Entry 6XZG (electron microscopy, 3.80 A resolution); this record covers chains DP1 and FP1 of the 8 polymer chains in the assembly.

[Chain DP1]
Molecule: Polymerase acidic protein
Source organism: Influenza C virus (strain C/Johannesburg/1/1966)
Notes: EC 3.1.-.-
Reference sequence: Q9IMP5 (PA_INCJH); residue numbers follow UniProt; this construct covers 1-709
Chain sequence (709 residues; numbered 1 to 709; the number before each row is that of its first residue):
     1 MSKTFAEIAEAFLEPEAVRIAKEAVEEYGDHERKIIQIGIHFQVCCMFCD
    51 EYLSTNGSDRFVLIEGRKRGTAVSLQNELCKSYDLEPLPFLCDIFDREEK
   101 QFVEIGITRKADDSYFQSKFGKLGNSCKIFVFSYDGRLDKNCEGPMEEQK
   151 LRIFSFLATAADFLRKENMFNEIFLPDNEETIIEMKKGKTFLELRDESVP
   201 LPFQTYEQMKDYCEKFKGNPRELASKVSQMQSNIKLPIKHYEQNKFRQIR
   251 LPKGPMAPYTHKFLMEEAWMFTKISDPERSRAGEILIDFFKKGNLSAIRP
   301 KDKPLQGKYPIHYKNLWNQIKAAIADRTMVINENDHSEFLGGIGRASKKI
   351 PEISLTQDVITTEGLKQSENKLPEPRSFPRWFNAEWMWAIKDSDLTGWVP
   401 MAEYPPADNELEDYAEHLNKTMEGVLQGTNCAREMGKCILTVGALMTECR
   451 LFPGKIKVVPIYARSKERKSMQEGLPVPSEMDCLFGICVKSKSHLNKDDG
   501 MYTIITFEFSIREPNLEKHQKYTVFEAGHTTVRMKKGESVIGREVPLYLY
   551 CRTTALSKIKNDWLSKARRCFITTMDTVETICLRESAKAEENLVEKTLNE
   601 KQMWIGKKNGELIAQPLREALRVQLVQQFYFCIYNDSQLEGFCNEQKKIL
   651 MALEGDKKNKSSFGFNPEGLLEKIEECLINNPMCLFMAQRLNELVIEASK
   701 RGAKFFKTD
Disordered / not traced: 1-182, 708-709
Swiss-Prot annotation at these positions:
  - motif: Arg109 to Gly124 (Nuclear localization signal 1 (NLS1)), Lys166 to Ser228 (Nuclear localization signal 2 (NLS2))
  - binding site (Mn(2+)): His41, Glu65, Asp93, Glu104, Ile105

[Chain FP1]
Molecule: Polymerase basic protein 2
Source organism: Influenza C virus (strain C/Johannesburg/1/1966)
Reference sequence: Q9IMP3 (PB2_INCJH); numbering as in UniProt (aligned over 1-774)
Chain sequence (920 residues; numbered 1 to 920; the number before each row is that of its first residue):
     1 MSLLLTIAKEYKRLCQDAKAAQMMTVGTVSNYTTFKKWTTSRKEKNPSLR
    51 MRWAMSSKFPIIANKRMLEEAQIPKEHNNVALWEDTEDVSKRDHVLASAS
   101 CINYWNFCGPCVNNSEVIKEVYKSRFGRLERRKEIMWKELRFTLVDRQRR
   151 RVDTQPVEQRLRTGEIKDLQMWTLFEDEAPLASKFILDNYGLVKEMRSKF
   201 ANKPLNKEVVAHMLEKQFNPESRFLPVFGAIRPERMELIHALGGETWIQE
   251 ANTAGISNVDQRKNDIRAVCRKVCLAANASIMNAKSKLVEYIKSTSMRIG
   301 ETERKLEELILETDDVSPEVTLCKSALGGQLGKTLSFGPMLLKKISGSGV
   351 KVKDTVYIQGVRAVQFEYWSEQEEFYGEYKSATALFSRKERSLEWITIGG
   401 GINEDRKRLLAMCMIFCRDGDYFKDAPATITMADLSTKLGREIPYQYVMM
   451 NWIQKSEDNLEALLYSRGIVETNPGKMGSSMGIDGSKRAIKSLRAVTIQS
   501 GKIDMPESKEKIHLELSDNLEAFDSSGRIVATILDLPSDKKVTFQDVSFQ
   551 HPDLAVLRDEKTAITKGYEALIKRLGTGDNDIPSLIAKKDYLSLYNLPEV
   601 KLMAPLIRPNRKGVYSRVARKLVSTQVTTGHYSLHELIKVLPFTYFAPKQ
   651 GMFEGRLFFSNDSFVEPGVNNNVFSWSKADSSKIYCHGIAIRVPLVVGDE
   701 HMDTSLALLEGFSVCENDPRAPMVTRQDLIDVGFGQKVRLFVGQGSVRTF
   751 KRTASQRAASSDVNKNVKKIKMSNENLYFQGELKTAALAQHDEAVDNKFN
   801 KEQQNAFYEILHLPNLNEEQRNAFIQSLKDDPSQSANLLAEAKKLNDAQA
   851 PKVDNKFNKEQQNAFYEILHLPNLNEEQRNAFIQSLKADPSQSANLLAEA
   901 KKLNGAQAPKVDANSAGKST
Disordered / not traced: 1-57, 84-94, 147-232, 754-920
Sequence notes: expression tag (775-920)

[Chain DP1 / chain FP1 interface]
Pairs across the interface (57):
  Ile274(DP1) - Met723(FP1)  hydrophobic
  Ser275(DP1) - Phe741(FP1)
  Asp276(DP1) - Met723(FP1)
  Asp276(DP1) - Arg739(FP1)  salt bridge
  Pro277(DP1) - Phe741(FP1)
  Pro277(DP1) - Val747(FP1)  hydrophobic
  Glu278(DP1) - Pro719(FP1)
  Glu278(DP1) - Arg739(FP1)  salt bridge
  Asp408(DP1) - Arg132(FP1)  salt bridge
  Asp408(DP1) - Trp137(FP1)
  Asn409(DP1) - Trp137(FP1)
  Asn409(DP1) - Gln249(FP1)  hydrogen bond
  Glu410(DP1) - Glu139(FP1)
  Glu410(DP1) - Leu140(FP1)
  Leu411(DP1) - Leu140(FP1)  hydrophobic
  Lys466(DP1) - Gln744(FP1)
  Ser470(DP1) - Glu654(FP1)
  Met471(DP1) - Met652(FP1)  hydrophobic
  Gln472(DP1) - Arg611(FP1)
  Glu473(DP1) - Arg611(FP1)
  Glu473(DP1) - Tyr615(FP1)  hydrogen bond
  Glu473(DP1) - Phe658(FP1)
  Leu475(DP1) - Arg608(FP1)
  Leu475(DP1) - Phe658(FP1)  hydrophobic
  Leu475(DP1) - Asp662(FP1)
  Pro476(DP1) - Arg656(FP1)  hydrogen bond (backbone-side chain)
  Pro476(DP1) - Phe658(FP1)
  Val477(DP1) - Glu654(FP1)
  Val477(DP1) - Arg656(FP1)
  Pro478(DP1) - Arg656(FP1)
  Glu480(DP1) - Phe741(FP1)
  Glu480(DP1) - Gly743(FP1)
  Glu480(DP1) - Gln744(FP1)
  Glu480(DP1) - Gly745(FP1)  hydrogen bond (side chain-backbone)
  Glu538(DP1) - Arg611(FP1)  salt bridge
  Glu538(DP1) - Met652(FP1)
  Leu583(DP1) - Phe142(FP1)  hydrophobic
  Leu583(DP1) - Thr246(FP1)
  Ser586(DP1) - Phe142(FP1)
  Ala587(DP1) - Phe142(FP1)
  Ala587(DP1) - Thr143(FP1)
  Ala587(DP1) - Leu144(FP1)  hydrophobic
  Lys588(DP1) - Lys380(FP1)
  Glu590(DP1) - Arg141(FP1)  hydrogen bond (backbone-side chain)
  Glu590(DP1) - Phe142(FP1)
  Glu590(DP1) - Lys380(FP1)
  Glu591(DP1) - Arg141(FP1)
  Glu591(DP1) - Phe142(FP1)
  Glu591(DP1) - Lys540(FP1)  salt bridge
  Asn592(DP1) - Phe142(FP1)
  Asn592(DP1) - Lys540(FP1)  hydrogen bond (backbone-side chain)
  Lys658(DP1) - Ile483(FP1)
  Lys658(DP1) - Asp484(FP1)  salt bridge
  Asn659(DP1) - Tyr465(FP1)  hydrogen bond
  Asn659(DP1) - Ile483(FP1)
  Lys660(DP1) - Asp484(FP1)  salt bridge
  Lys660(DP1) - Ser486(FP1)
Also at the interface, not in a pair above, chain DP1 (32 interface residues in all): Glu412, Leu593
Also at the interface, not in a pair above, chain FP1 (38 interface residues in all): Ala241, Trp247, Glu404, Lys491, Glu666, Val724

[In short]
32 residues of chain DP1 face 38 of chain FP1 across their interface; the contacts include 7 hydrogen bonds
and 7 salt bridges. Polar pairs include Asp276(DP1)-Arg739(FP1), Glu278(DP1)-Arg739(FP1) and
Asp408(DP1)-Arg132(FP1). Curated annotation (UniProt) lists 5 Mn2+-binding residues on chain DP1.
Chain DP1 is Polymerase acidic protein and chain FP1 is Polymerase basic protein 2, both from Influenza C
virus (strain C/Johannesburg/1/1966); the structure, Influenza C virus polymerase in complex with chicken
ANP32A - Subclass 3, was determined by electron microscopy (same publication as 6XZD, 6XZP, 6XZQ, 6XZR and
6Y0C).
